Entry 8Q94 (X-ray diffraction, 2.50 A resolution); this record covers chains A and B of the 3 polymer chains in the assembly.

Chain A:
Name: Spike protein S1
Source organism: Severe acute respiratory syndrome coronavirus 2
UniProtKB: P0DTC2 (SPIKE_SARS2); numbering as in UniProt (aligned over 334-517)
Chain sequence (187 residues; each row starts with the number of its first residue):
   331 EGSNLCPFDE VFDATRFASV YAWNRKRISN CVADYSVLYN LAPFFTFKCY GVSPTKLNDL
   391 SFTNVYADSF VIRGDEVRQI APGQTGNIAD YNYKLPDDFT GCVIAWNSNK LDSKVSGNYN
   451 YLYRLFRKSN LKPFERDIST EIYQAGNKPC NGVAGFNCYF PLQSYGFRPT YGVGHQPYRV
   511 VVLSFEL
Not modelled in the structure: 331-335, 363-370
Construct notes: expression tag (331-333); variant Asp339 (Gly in P0DTC2), Leu371 (Ser in P0DTC2), Pro373 (Ser in P0DTC2), Phe375 (Ser in P0DTC2), Asn417 (Lys in P0DTC2), Lys440 (Asn in P0DTC2), Ser446 (Gly in P0DTC2), Asn477 (Ser in P0DTC2), Lys478 (Thr in P0DTC2), Ala484 (Glu in P0DTC2), Arg498 (Gln in P0DTC2), Tyr501 (Asn in P0DTC2), His505 (Tyr in P0DTC2); conflict Asp343 (Asn in P0DTC2), Ser391 (Cys in P0DTC2)
Disulfide bonds: Cys336-Cys361, Cys379-Cys432, Cys480-Cys488
UniProt features mapped onto this chain:
  - region: Arg403 to Asp405 (Integrin-binding motif), Asn448 to Phe456 (Immunodominant HLA epitope recognized by the CD8+)
  - natural variant: Asp339 (G339D: In strain: Omicron/BA.1, Omicron/BA.2 and 4 more; this construct carries the variant), Arg346 (R346K: In strain: Mu/B.1.621; R346T: In strain: Omicron/BQ.1.1, Omicron/XBB.1.5 and 1 more), Leu368 (L368I: In strain: Omicron/XBB.1.5, Omicron/EG.5.1), Leu371 (S371L: In strain: Omicron/BA.1; this construct carries the variant), Pro373 (S373P: In strain: Omicron/BA.1, Omicron/BA.2 and 7 more; this construct carries the variant), Phe375 (S375F: In strain: Omicron/BA.1, Omicron/BA.2 and 7 more; this construct carries the variant), Thr376 (T376A: In strain: Omicron/BA.2, Omicron/BA.2.12.1 and 5 more), Asp405 (D405N: In strain: Omicron/BA.2, Omicron/BA.2.12.1 and 6 more), Arg408 (R408S: In strain: Omicron/BA.2, Omicron/BA.2.12.1 and 6 more), Asn417 (K417N: In strain: Beta/B.1.351, Omicron/BA.1 and 8 more; this construct carries the variant), Lys440 (N440K: In strain: Omicron/BA.1, Omicron/BA.2 and 7 more; this construct carries the variant), Lys444 (K444T: In strain: Omicron/BQ.1.1), 16 further natural variant entries in UniProt
  - mutagenesis: Leu452 (L452R: Increased resistance to neutralizing antibodies. Decreases HLA binding to NF9 epitope. Increased binding affinity to human ACE2), Tyr453 (Y453F: Decreased HLA binding to NF9 epitope. Increased binding affinity to human ACE2), Ala475 (A475V: Increased resistance to neutralizing antibodies), Val483 (V483A: Increased resistance to neutralizing antibodies), Phe490 (F490L: Increased resistance to neutralizing antibodies and human covalescent sera neutralization), Gln493 (Q493N: Reduced host ACE2-binding affinity in vitro; Q493Y: Reduced host ACE2-binding affinity in vitro)

Chain B:
Name: Nanobody Ma3B12
Source organism: Vicugna pacos
Notes: antibody fragment or engineered binder
Chain sequence (131 residues; each row starts with the number of its first residue; numbers below 1 keep their minus sign (Gly-1 is residue -1)):
    -1 GSQVQLVETG GDLVQSGGSL RLACVLSGVT LDSYSIGWFR QAPGKEREGI SYSEKSSGPT
    59 YYVDSVKGRF TVSRDNAKNT AYLQMNSLKP EDSGIYYCAA DEAYYHEKGW QSPLGWPYWG
   119 QGTQVTVSST S
Not modelled in the structure: -1 to 0, 129
Disulfide bonds: Cys22-Cys96

Interface between chain A and chain B:
Pairs across the interface (31):
  Phe375(A) with Lys106(B); Gly107(B)
  Thr376(A) with Gly107(B); Ser110(B); Gly113(B)
  Phe377(A) with Tyr103(B); His104(B), hydrogen bond (backbone-backbone); Gly107(B), hydrogen bond (backbone-backbone)
  Lys378(A) with Asp99(B), salt bridge; Ala101(B); Tyr102(B); Tyr103(B); Gly113(B), hydrogen bond (side chain-backbone)
  Cys379(A) with Ala101(B); Tyr102(B), hydrogen bond (backbone-backbone)
  Tyr380(A) with Asp99(B), hydrogen bond; Ala101(B), hydrophobic
  Val382(A) with Tyr102(B)
  Ser383(A) with Tyr102(B)
  Pro384(A) with Tyr102(B); Tyr103(B)
  Gly404(A) with Leu112(B)
  Val407(A) with Leu112(B)
  Arg408(A) with Pro111(B); Leu112(B), hydrogen bond (backbone-backbone); Trp114(B), hydrogen bond (side chain-backbone); Trp117(B)
  Gln414(A) with Pro115(B); Tyr116(B), hydrogen bond
  Val503(A) with Glu44(B)
  Tyr508(A) with Leu112(B)
Other interface residues (no listed pair), chain A (18 interface residues in all): Gly381, Asp405, Gly413
Other interface residues (no listed pair), chain B (18 interface residues in all): Glu52, Glu100

Overview:
Chain A and chain B each contribute 18 residues to their interface, with 8 hydrogen bonds and 1 salt bridge.
Polar contacts include Lys378(A)-Asp99(B), Lys378(A)-Gly113(B) and Tyr380(A)-Asp99(B). UniProt lists 6
mutagenesis sites on chain A.
Chain A is Spike protein S1 (Severe acute respiratory syndrome coronavirus 2) and chain B is Nanobody Ma3B12
(Vicugna pacos); the structure, Crystal structure of The SARS-COV-2 BA.2.75 RBD with neutralizing-VHHs Re32D03
and Ma3B12, was determined by X-ray diffraction (same publication as 8Q7S and 8Q95).
